PDB entry 8CEF | X-ray diffraction, 2.49 A resolution | chains A and C of the 5 polymer chains in the assembly

# Chain A
Molecule: 26-nt DNA strand
Sequence (26 nucleotides; each row starts with the number of its first residue):
     1 ATGTCAAGGTCACCGTGACCTTTACG

# Chain C
Protein: Nuclear receptor DNA binding domain
Source organism: Mus musculus
Chain sequence (126 residues; each row starts with the number of its first residue):
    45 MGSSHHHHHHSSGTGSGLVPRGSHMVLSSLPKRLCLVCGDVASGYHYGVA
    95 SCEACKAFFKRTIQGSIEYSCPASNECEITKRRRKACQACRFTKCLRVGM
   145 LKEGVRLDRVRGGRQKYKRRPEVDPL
Not modelled in the structure: 45-73, 159-170
Metal / ion sites: Zn2+ site 1: Cys-79, Cys-82, Cys-96, Cys-99; Zn2+ site 2: Cys-115, Cys-121, Cys-131, Cys-134
What the authors report for this chain:
  - self-association interface (contacts with another copy of this molecule); pairs are residue here / residue on that copy: Pro-116/Glu-122 (backbone contact), Ala-117/Ala-117 (hydrophobic contact), Arg-127/Ser-114, Pro-116, Pro-116
  - binding site for the 26-nt DNA strand: Glu-97, Arg-105, Arg-128, Lys-129, Arg-158
  - binding site for the 26-nt DNA strand (chain A): Glu-97, Lys-100, Lys-104, Arg-105, Arg-155
  - binding site for the 26-nt DNA strand: Arg-105, Tyr-161
  - contacts within the chain: Phe-103/Val-149, Ile-107/Val-149, Arg-150/Asp-152 (salt bridge)
  - specificity-determining residues: Glu-97 (proposed by the authors, not directly observed)
  - binding site for the 26-nt DNA strand: Tyr-161

# Interface between chain A and chain C
Pairs across the interface (24):
  DC5(A) with Arg-158(C), base contact
  DA6(A) with Gly-88(C), phosphate contact; Tyr-89(C), hydrogen bond to the phosphate; Arg-158(C), sugar contact
  DA7(A) with Tyr-89(C), phosphate contact; His-90(C), salt bridge to the phosphate; Tyr-91(C), hydrogen bond to the phosphate; Lys-100(C), base contact; Gly-148(C), phosphate contact; Arg-150(C), phosphate contact; Arg-155(C), base contact; Gly-156(C), hydrogen bond to the base
  DG8(A) with Tyr-91(C), hydrogen bond to the phosphate; Lys-100(C), hydrogen bond to the base; Gly-148(C), phosphate contact; Val-149(C), phosphate contact; Arg-150(C), hydrogen bond to the phosphate; Arg-153(C), phosphate contact; Val-154(C), sugar contact; Arg-155(C), sugar contact
  DG9(A) with Lys-104(C), hydrogen bond to the base; Gln-108(C), hydrogen bond to the phosphate; Arg-153(C), salt bridge to the phosphate; Arg-155(C), sugar contact

# In short
The interface between chain A and chain C involves 5 residues on one side and 15 on the other, with 8 hydrogen
bonds and 2 salt bridges. Polar pairs include DA7(A)/Gly-156(C), DG8(A)/Lys-100(C) and DG9(A)/Lys-104(C). The
paper reports a binding site for the 26-nt DNA strand at Glu-97(C), Arg-105(C) and Arg-128(C) among others; a
binding site for the 26-nt DNA strand (chain A) at Glu-97(C), Lys-100(C) and Lys-104(C) among others.
Chain A is a 26-nt DNA strand and chain C is Nuclear receptor DNA binding domain (Mus musculus); the
structure, Asymmetric Dimerization in a Transcription Factor Superfamily is Promoted by Allosteric
Interactions with DNA, was determined by X-ray diffraction.
